7XFM - chains I and K of the 11 polymer chains in the assembly; structure by electron microscopy, 3.10 A resolution.

Chain I:
Molecule: 152-nt DNA strand
Organism: Xenopus laevis
Sequence (152 nucleotides; numbered -77 to 74; the number before each row is that of its first residue; numbers below 1 keep their minus sign (DA-77 is residue -77)):
   -77 ATGCACAGGA TGTATATATC TGACXCGTGC CTGGAGACTA GGGAGTAATC CCCTTGGCGG
   -17 TTAAAACGCG GGGGACAGCG CGTACGTGCG TTTAAGCGGT GCTAGAGCTG TCTACGACCA
    43 ATTGAGCGGC CTCGGCACCG GGATTCTCCA GG
Not modelled in the structure: -77 to -61, 73-74
Modified / non-standard residues: AAB (2'-deoxy-ribofuranose-5'-monophosphate) at position -53

Chain K:
Name: DNA-3-methyladenine glycosylase
Organism: Homo sapiens
Notes: EC 3.2.2.21
Reference sequence: P29372 (3MG_HUMAN); residues 1-298 here = UniProt positions 1-298
Sequence (298 residues; numbered 1 to 298; the number before each row is that of its first residue):
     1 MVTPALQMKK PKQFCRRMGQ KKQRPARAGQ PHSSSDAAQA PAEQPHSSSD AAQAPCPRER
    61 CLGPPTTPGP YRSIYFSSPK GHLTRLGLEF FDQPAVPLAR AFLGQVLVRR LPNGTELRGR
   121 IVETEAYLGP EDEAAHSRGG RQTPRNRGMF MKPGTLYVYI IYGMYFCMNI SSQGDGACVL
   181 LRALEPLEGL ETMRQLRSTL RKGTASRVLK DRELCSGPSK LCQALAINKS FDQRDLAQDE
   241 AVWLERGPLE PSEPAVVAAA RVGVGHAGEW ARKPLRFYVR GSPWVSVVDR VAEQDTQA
Not modelled in the structure: 1-81, 200-207, 249-254, 296-298
UniProt features mapped onto this chain:
  - modified residue (Phosphoserine): Ser78, Ser252
From the paper describing this entry:
  - binding site for the 152-nt DNA strand (chain I): Tyr162

Chain I / chain K interface:
Residue-residue contacts - 21 pairs, chain I then chain K:
  DC-54(I) - Tyr162(K)  hydrogen bond to the phosphate
  AAB_-53(I) - Glu133(K)  base contact
  AAB_-53(I) - Tyr162(K)  base contact
  DC-52(I) - Ala134(K)  phosphate contact
  DC-52(I) - Ile161(K)  base contact
  DC-52(I) - Tyr162(K)  base contact
  DC-52(I) - Gly263(K)  phosphate contact
  DC-52(I) - Val264(K)  phosphate contact
  DG-51(I) - Ile161(K)  phosphate contact
  DG-51(I) - Tyr165(K)  base contact
  DG-51(I) - Pro218(K)  phosphate contact
  DG-51(I) - Ser219(K)  hydrogen bond to the phosphate
  DT-50(I) - Tyr165(K)  sugar contact
  DT-50(I) - Arg197(K)  phosphate contact
  DT-50(I) - Ser216(K)  phosphate contact
  DT-50(I) - Gly217(K)  phosphate contact
  DT-50(I) - Pro218(K)  phosphate contact
  DT-50(I) - Ser219(K)  hydrogen bond to the phosphate
  DT-50(I) - Lys220(K)  hydrogen bond to the phosphate
  DG-49(I) - Arg197(K)  salt bridge to the phosphate
  DG-49(I) - Lys220(K)  salt bridge to the phosphate
Interface residues without a listed pair, chain K (16 interface residues in all): Cys167, Leu180, Glu213

In short:
6 residues of chain I and 16 residues of chain K are in contact; the contacts include 4 hydrogen bonds and 2
salt bridges. Polar pairs include DC-54(I)-Tyr162(K), DG-51(I)-Ser219(K) and DT-50(I)-Ser219(K). The paper
reports a binding site for the 152-nt DNA strand (chain I) at Tyr162(K).
Here chain I is a 152-nt DNA strand (Xenopus laevis) and chain K is DNA-3-methyladenine glycosylase (Homo
sapiens). Entry 7XFM (Structure of nucleosome-AAG complex (A-53I, post-catalytic state)) was determined by
electron microscopy (same publication as 7XFC, 7XFH, 7XFI, 7XFJ, 7XFL and 7XFN).
